Entry 9JXS (electron microscopy, 2.93 A resolution); this record covers chains H and A of the 13 polymer chains in the assembly.

# Chain H
Molecule: CRISPR system Cascade subunit CasC
From: Candidatus Cloacimonetes bacterium ADurb.Bin088
UniProt: A0A1V6F8B5 (A0A1V6F8B5_9BACT); numbering as in UniProt (aligned over 1-378)
Sequence (378 residues; each row starts with the number of its first residue):
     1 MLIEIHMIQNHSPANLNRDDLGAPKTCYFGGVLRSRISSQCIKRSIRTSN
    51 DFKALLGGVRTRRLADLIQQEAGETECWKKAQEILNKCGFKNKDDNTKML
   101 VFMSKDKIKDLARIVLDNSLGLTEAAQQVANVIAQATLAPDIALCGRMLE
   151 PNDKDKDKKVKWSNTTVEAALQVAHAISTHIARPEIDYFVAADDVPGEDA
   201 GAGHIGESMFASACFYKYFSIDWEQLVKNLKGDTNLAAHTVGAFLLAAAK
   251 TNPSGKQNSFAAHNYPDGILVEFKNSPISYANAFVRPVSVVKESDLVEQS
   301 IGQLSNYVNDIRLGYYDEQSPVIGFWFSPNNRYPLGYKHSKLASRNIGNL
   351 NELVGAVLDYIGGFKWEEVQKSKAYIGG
Not modelled in the structure: 376-378

# Chain A
Molecule: 61-nt RNA strand
Sequence (61 nucleotides; row label = number of the first residue in the row; numbers below 1 keep their minus sign (G-7 is residue -7)):
    -7 GUGAACCGGAUUGCCGUCAGGAAAUUAGGUGCGCUUAGCAGUAUUCCCCA
    43 CGCAUGUGGGG
Not modelled in the structure: 46, 53

# Chain H / chain A interface
Pairs across the interface (33; chain H residue first):
  Asn17(H) - G12(A)  sugar contact
  Asn17(H) - G13(A)  hydrogen bond to the phosphate
  Asn17(H) - A14(A)  phosphate contact
  Arg18(H) - G13(A)  hydrogen bond to the sugar
  Arg18(H) - A14(A)  salt bridge to the phosphate
  Arg18(H) - A15(A)  salt bridge to the phosphate
  Asp19(H) - G13(A)  base contact
  Asp20(H) - G13(A)  base contact
  Lys25(H) - G13(A)  salt bridge to the phosphate
  Ser38(H) - G12(A)  phosphate contact
  Ser38(H) - G13(A)  hydrogen bond to the phosphate
  Gln40(H) - G12(A)  phosphate contact
  Gln40(H) - G13(A)  hydrogen bond to the phosphate
  Lys43(H) - A11(A)  salt bridge to the phosphate
  Arg44(H) - G12(A)  salt bridge to the phosphate
  Arg60(H) - C10(A)  sugar contact
  Arg60(H) - G12(A)  salt bridge to the phosphate
  Met148(H) - U9(A)  base contact
  Met148(H) - C10(A)  base contact
  Ile186(H) - A19(A)  base contact
  Asp187(H) - A19(A)  base contact
  Tyr188(H) - A19(A)  base contact
  Phe189(H) - U17(A)  base contact
  Val190(H) - U17(A)  hydrogen bond to the sugar
  Val190(H) - U18(A)  base contact
  Val190(H) - A19(A)  hydrogen bond to the phosphate
  Ala191(H) - U18(A)  phosphate contact
  Ala192(H) - U18(A)  hydrogen bond to the phosphate
  Gly201(H) - G20(A)  hydrogen bond to the base
  Ala202(H) - G20(A)  base contact
  Ser254(H) - A14(A)  sugar contact
  Lys256(H) - A15(A)  hydrogen bond to the phosphate
  Asn258(H) - A16(A)  phosphate contact
Other interface residues (no listed pair), chain H (32 interface residues in all): Leu16, Cys41, Cys145, Gly146, Arg147, Asp193, Ala200, Gly255, Gln257
Other interface residues (no listed pair), chain A (13 interface residues in all): G21

# Overview
Chain H and chain A form an interface of 32 and 13 residues respectively; the contacts include 9 hydrogen
bonds and 6 salt bridges. Among the polar pairs are Gly201(H)-G20(A), Arg18(H)-G13(A) and Val190(H)-U17(A).
Chain H is CRISPR system Cascade subunit CasC (Candidatus Cloacimonetes bacterium ADurb.Bin088) and chain A is
a 61-nt RNA strand; the structure, Cryo-EM structure of Cas5-HNH Cascade bound with dsDNA, was determined by
electron microscopy (same publication as 8ZM3, 8ZOL, 8ZP9 and 8ZP7).
